Entry 4C07 (X-ray diffraction, 1.50 A resolution); this record covers chain A.

[Chain A]
Molecule: Protein arginine N-methyltransferase 6
From: Mus musculus
Notes: EC 2.1.1.-, 2.1.1.125
UniProtKB: Q6NZB1 (ANM6_MOUSE); numbering as in UniProt (aligned over 1-378)
Amino-acid sequence (382 residues; row label = number of the first residue in the row; numbers below 1 keep their minus sign (Arg-3 is residue -3)):
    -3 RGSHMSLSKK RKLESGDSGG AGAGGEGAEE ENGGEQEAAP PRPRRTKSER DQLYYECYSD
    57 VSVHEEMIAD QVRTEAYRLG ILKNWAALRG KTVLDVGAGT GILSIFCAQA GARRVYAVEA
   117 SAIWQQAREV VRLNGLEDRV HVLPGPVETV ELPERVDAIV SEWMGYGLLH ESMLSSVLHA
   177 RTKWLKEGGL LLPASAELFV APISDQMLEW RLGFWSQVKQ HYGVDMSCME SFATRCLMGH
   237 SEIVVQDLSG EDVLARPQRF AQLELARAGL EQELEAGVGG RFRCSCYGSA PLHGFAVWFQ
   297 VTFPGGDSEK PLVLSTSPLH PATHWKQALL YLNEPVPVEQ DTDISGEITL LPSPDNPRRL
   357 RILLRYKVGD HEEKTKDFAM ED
Not modelled in the structure: -3 to 48, 303-305, 378
Disulfide bonds: Cys53-Cys232
Construct notes: expression tag (-3 to 0); variant Leu315 (Phe in Q6NZB1)
Metal / ion sites: Ca2+ site 1: Glu158, Met160; Ca2+ site 2 near Glu167 (its only coordinating residue here); Ca2+ site 3: Gln242, Asp243; Ca2+ site 4 near Arg255 (its only coordinating residue here); Ca2+ site 5 near Gly275 (its only coordinating residue here); Ca2+ site 6 near Asp339 (its only coordinating residue here)
UniProt features mapped onto this chain:
  - active site: Glu158, Glu167
  - binding site (S-adenosyl-L-methionine): His60, Arg69, Gly93, Glu115, Glu144
  - modified residue: Arg38 (Asymmetric dimethylarginine)

[In short]
Glu158 and Met160 coordinate Ca2+ site 1. The Ca2+ site 3 is built by Gln242 and Asp243. From UniProt:
active-site residues Glu158 and Glu167 and 5 S-adenosyl-L-methionine-binding residues.
Chain A is Protein arginine N-methyltransferase 6 (Mus musculus); the structure, Crystal structure of M.
musculus protein arginine methyltransferase PRMT6 with CaCl2 at 1.5 Angstroms, was determined by X-ray
diffraction together with 4C03, 4C04, 4C05, 4C06 and 4C08 from the same study.
